PDB entry 3TP0 | X-ray diffraction, 1.90 A resolution | chain A

Chain A:
Protein: HTH-type transcriptional regulator EthR
Source organism: Mycobacterium tuberculosis
UniProt: P96222 (ETHR_MYCTU); residues 1-216 here = UniProt positions 1-216
Sequence (216 residues; numbered 1 to 216; the number before each row is that of its first residue):
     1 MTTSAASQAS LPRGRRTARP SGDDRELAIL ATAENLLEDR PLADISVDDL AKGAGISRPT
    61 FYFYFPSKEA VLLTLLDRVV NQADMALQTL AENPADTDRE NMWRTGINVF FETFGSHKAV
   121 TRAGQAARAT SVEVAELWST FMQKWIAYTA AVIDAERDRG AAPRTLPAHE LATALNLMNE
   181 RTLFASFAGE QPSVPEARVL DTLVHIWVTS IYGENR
Unresolved in the structure: 1-23, 94-96, 215-216
Small-molecule neighbours: FO5 (3-oxo-3-{4-[3-(thiophen-2-yl)-1,2,4-oxadiazol-5-yl]piperidin-1-yl}propanenitrile): Leu87, Leu90, Met102, Trp103, Gly106, Ile107, Phe110, Phe114, Trp145, Tyr148, Thr149, Val152, Asn176, Asn179, Glu180, Leu183, Trp207
Reported in the primary citation:
  - binding site for FO5: Asn179

Overview:
Bound to chain A: compound FO5. From the paper: a binding site for FO5 at Asn179.
Chain A is HTH-type transcriptional regulator EthR (Mycobacterium tuberculosis); the structure, Structural
activation of the transcriptional repressor EthR from M. tuberculosis by single amino-acid change mimicking
natural ..., was determined by X-ray diffraction (same publication as 3QPL and 3Q0W).
